PDB entry 6K32 | electron microscopy, 3.20 A resolution | chains A and G of the 9 polymer chains in the assembly

# Chain A
Name: RNA-dependent RNA polymerase
Source organism: Cypovirus 1
UniProt: D0EZK6 (D0EZK6_CPVBM); numbering as in UniProt (aligned over 5-1212)
Chain sequence (1208 residues; row label = number of the first residue in the row):
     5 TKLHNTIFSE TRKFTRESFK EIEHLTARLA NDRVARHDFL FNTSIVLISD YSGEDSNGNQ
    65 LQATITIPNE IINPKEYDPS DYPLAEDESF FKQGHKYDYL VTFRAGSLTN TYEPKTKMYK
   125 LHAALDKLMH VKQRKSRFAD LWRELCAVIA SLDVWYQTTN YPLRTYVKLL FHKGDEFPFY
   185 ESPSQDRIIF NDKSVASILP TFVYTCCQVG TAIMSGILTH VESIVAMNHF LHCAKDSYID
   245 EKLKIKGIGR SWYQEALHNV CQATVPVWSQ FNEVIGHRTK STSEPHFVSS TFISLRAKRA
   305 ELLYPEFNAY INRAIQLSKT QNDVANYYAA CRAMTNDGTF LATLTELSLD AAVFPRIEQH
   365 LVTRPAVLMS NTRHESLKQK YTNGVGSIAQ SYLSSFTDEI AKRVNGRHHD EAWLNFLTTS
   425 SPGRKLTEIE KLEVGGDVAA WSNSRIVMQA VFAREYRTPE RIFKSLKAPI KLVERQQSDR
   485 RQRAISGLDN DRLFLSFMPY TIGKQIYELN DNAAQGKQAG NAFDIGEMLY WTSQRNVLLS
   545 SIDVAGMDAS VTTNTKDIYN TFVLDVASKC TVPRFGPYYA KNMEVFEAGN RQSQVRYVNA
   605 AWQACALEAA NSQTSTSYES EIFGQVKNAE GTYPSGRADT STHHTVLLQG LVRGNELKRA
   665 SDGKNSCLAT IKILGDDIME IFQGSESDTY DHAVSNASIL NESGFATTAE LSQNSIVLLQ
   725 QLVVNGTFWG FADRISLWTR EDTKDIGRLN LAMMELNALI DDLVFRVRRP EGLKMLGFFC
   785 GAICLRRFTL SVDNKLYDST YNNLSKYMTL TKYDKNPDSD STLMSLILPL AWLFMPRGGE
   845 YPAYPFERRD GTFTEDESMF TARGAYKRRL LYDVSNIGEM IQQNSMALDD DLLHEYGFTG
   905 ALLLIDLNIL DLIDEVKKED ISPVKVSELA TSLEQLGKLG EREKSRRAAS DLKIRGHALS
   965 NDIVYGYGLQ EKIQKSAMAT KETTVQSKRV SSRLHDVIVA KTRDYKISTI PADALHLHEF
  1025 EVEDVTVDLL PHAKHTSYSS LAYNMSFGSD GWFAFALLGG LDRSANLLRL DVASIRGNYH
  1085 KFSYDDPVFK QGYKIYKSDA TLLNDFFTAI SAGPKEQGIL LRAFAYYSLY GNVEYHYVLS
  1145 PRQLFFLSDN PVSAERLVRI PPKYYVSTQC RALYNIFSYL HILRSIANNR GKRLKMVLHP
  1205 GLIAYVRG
Ion coordination: Mg2+: D547, D680 (together with UTP)
Small-molecule neighbours:
  - A2M / diphosphate / 7-methylguanosine: R37, D144, R147, Y184, E185, S186, P187, S188, Q189, R791, T793, L794, S795, L827, T987
  - UTP (uridine 5'-triphosphate): R479, Q481, R484, R485, R487, D547, V548, A549, G550, M551, D552, S639, T644, S645, H648, G679, D680

# Chain G
Name: VP1
Source organism: Cypovirus 1
UniProt: D3JWE6 (D3JWE6_CPVBM); residue numbers follow UniProt; this construct covers 108-1333
Chain sequence (1226 residues; numbered 108 to 1333; the number before each row is that of its first residue):
   108 KKPPTVVQSR TDVFNEQFAN EALHPMTKVI FNGLDVNTEV QPLSDDFKQI SDPKGYLTYS
   168 VKYEDQFTKK DKLRASEADD RIVGPTVNLF KYGAAVVNID LNRDFFDTAT GIDLTKGIPL
   228 VQDLLVPIGV TAGAEQSAEY VSGLLMVLFK VMTDNRLVIV GETTTPMSNT LSTVVNNVLR
   288 TTYHNNVGVN PALLRDFTQV NWLNRDITNM LQQAGTKYGL GLTETRLDYV RLVKTIVGHA
   348 LNIDHFAASV LNINLRALME ANVTADDRIK ALQAHSMIST QFHGPNQGAL RPELAFDHDH
   408 IIRCLMLAAA NYPRLEGIIV QINTGYVASA NVIRPVSEKR YFPENLEQNQ SAARLVSAVK
   468 ARASEADISS IHLAIAREVS PMFNVHELKK IAESFEDPSS IVVVLEFILF ALFFPTEFNR
   528 IKGDIQNVLL LFFSRWYPVE YGIFIQRGAT YTINAAGEFE FSGRNEKWDQ SLYLSEHFPA
   588 LFSDVPLAGA NTIIAIMRLF TPQGFLRTDD LAIAANFPRA SRNPQTYIPY TNQRGTVTNE
   648 FASRFRTIVA TLANVVNERA VQDDMQKATR SCTKQWLRHL ETQFDNIAVA HTDHLSVVYA
   708 TMSNFMLNFT NNFSGNHATF KPDQYVITSP EGSYKPIIER QGETVDGLTI IDTSIVWPIL
   768 CQCTYPLVRQ SGKGVDAVSI MEEIVYPDPS TTLSQSLSVA QVLSKLTLPD AFINMILSGG
   828 DSVVMRTYQT EADDDLDEGI RMTTYDQYLS HIRERLHITN VPDPIYITGA STPDQIAASV
   888 QATHVAVVLY QSGVINGSAS TYLRENEVLV VMPDYYDVVS RFANANLQMN NNRYHESVLE
   948 IADIFDQADF IQTSDAVRQL RALMPTLSTS QIRHAIERIA QITDVDSTDY GKLTLRFLGT
  1008 LTRSLKMQNA QIRRIRPDGT VLRYDDQIDI EAFRWSRYFL DELRLRRLSV GLRLITNPRI
  1068 ARRFDGVRIM YLTDDDPDPD FVPDVPEGYV AVQYAHRLFS SSLANKRNRV TYTHPPTGMA
  1128 YPSPTGRPHV HMTINERAGM SKLVADNIIA SVIKSNWVVD IHDIEYTAEV MTPSEGYTQH
  1188 VDAESIMTAP KGKLFHLQFM DGLLRPEPSA FDPPASGEDM RLIYPLQPIS VARSMRAIVN
  1248 HNEVDRPRGA VAPSSYEMDT GTLSRNGDLL YSPVANGQVG IPKLEVDHIS FSNVVSMMTA
  1308 NIRTGDDMAV ERVNPDDVRA INIRNA
Disordered / not traced: 778-785

# Chain A / chain G interface
Contacting residue pairs (28):
  V1029(A) - E472(G)
  T1030(A) - S444(G)  hydrogen bond
  T1030(A) - K446(G)
  V1031(A) - S444(G)
  D1032(A) - S444(G)  hydrogen bond (backbone-backbone)
  D1032(A) - E445(G)
  L1033(A) - F121(G)  hydrophobic
  L1033(A) - Q124(G)  hydrogen bond (backbone-side chain)
  A1037(A) - F121(G)
  K1038(A) - F121(G)
  K1038(A) - F125(G)
  S1041(A) - F121(G)
  F1051(A) - T118(G)
  F1051(A) - F121(G)  hydrophobic
  G1052(A) - V114(G)
  S1053(A) - R117(G)  hydrogen bond (backbone-side chain)
  W1056(A) - F121(G)  hydrophobic
  F1057(A) - R117(G)
  V1156(A) - Q455(G)
  E1159(A) - Q455(G)
  R1175(A) - Q455(G)  hydrogen bond (side chain-backbone)
  R1175(A) - Q457(G)  hydrogen bond
  I1190(A) - R117(G)  hydrogen bond (backbone-side chain)
  A1191(A) - V113(G)
  N1193(A) - R117(G)  hydrogen bond (backbone-side chain)
  R1194(A) - V113(G)
  R1194(A) - S116(G)
  R1194(A) - V120(G)
Also at the interface, not in a pair above, chain A (23 interface residues in all): P1035, D1054, P1166
Also at the interface, not in a pair above, chain G (19 interface residues in all): P110, E454, N456, S464

# In short
The interface between chain A and chain G involves 23 residues on one side and 19 on the other, with 8
hydrogen bonds. Polar contacts include T1030(A)-S444(G), L1033(A)-Q124(G) and S1053(A)-R117(G). Chain A binds
A2M / diphosphate / 7-methylguanosine and UTP.
Here chain A is RNA-dependent RNA polymerase and chain G is VP1, both from Cypovirus 1. Entry 6K32 (RdRp
complex) was determined by electron microscopy.
